3N8M - chains A and B; structure by X-ray diffraction, 2.00 A resolution.

Chain A:
Protein: Growth factor receptor-bound protein 2
From: Homo sapiens
Notes: fragment: Grb2 SH2 domain, residues 55-153
Reference sequence: P62993 (GRB2_HUMAN); residue numbers follow UniProt; this construct covers 53-163
Amino-acid sequence (117 residues; numbered 53 to 169; the number before each row is that of its first residue):
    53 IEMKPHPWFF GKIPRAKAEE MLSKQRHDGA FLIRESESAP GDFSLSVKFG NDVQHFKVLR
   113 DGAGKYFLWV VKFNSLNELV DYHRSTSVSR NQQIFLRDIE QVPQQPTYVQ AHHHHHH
Disordered / not traced: 53-54, 154-169
Construct notes: expression tag (164-169)

Chain B:
Protein: Peptide
Amino-acid sequence (6 residues; row label = number of the first residue in the row):
     1 XYVNVX
Modified residues: 6NA (hexanoic acid) at position 1; Tyr2 (o-phosphotyrosine; PTR); 9PR (N-methyl-L-prolinamide) at position 6

How chain A and chain B interact:
Contacting residue pairs - 19 pairs, chain A then chain B:
  Arg67(A) - 6NA_1(B)  hydrogen bond (side chain-backbone)
  Arg67(A) - Tyr2(B)
  Arg86(A) - Tyr2(B)
  Ser88(A) - Tyr2(B)
  Ser90(A) - Tyr2(B)
  Ser96(A) - Tyr2(B)
  Gln106(A) - Val3(B)
  His107(A) - Tyr2(B)
  His107(A) - Val3(B)  hydrogen bond (backbone-backbone)
  Phe108(A) - Tyr2(B)
  Phe108(A) - Val3(B)  hydrophobic
  Phe108(A) - Asn4(B)
  Lys109(A) - Tyr2(B)
  Lys109(A) - Asn4(B)  hydrogen bond (backbone-side chain)
  Lys109(A) - Val5(B)
  Leu111(A) - Asn4(B)
  Leu120(A) - Asn4(B)  hydrogen bond (backbone-side chain)
  Trp121(A) - Val3(B)
  Trp121(A) - Asn4(B)
Also at the interface, not in a pair above, chain A (13 interface residues in all): Glu89
Also at the interface, not in a pair above, chain B (6 interface residues in all): 9PR_6

In short:
13 residues of chain A and 6 residues of chain B are in contact; the contacts include 4 hydrogen bonds. Among
the polar pairs are Arg67(A)-6NA_1(B), Lys109(A)-Asn4(B) and Leu120(A)-Asn4(B).
Here chain A is Growth factor receptor-bound protein 2 (Homo sapiens) and chain B is Peptide. Entry 3N8M
(Crystal Structure of the Grb2 SH2 Domain in Complex with An Acyclic Ligand Having the Sequence ...) was
determined by X-ray diffraction (same publication as 3N7Y and 3N84).
